1IB2 - chain A; structure by X-ray diffraction, 1.90 A resolution.

# Chain A
Molecule: Pumilio 1
Organism: Homo sapiens
Notes: fragment: pumilio-homology domain (residues 828-1176)
UniProt: Q14671 (PUM1_HUMAN); residues 828-1176 here = UniProt positions 828-1176
Amino-acid sequence (349 residues; each row starts with the number of its first residue):
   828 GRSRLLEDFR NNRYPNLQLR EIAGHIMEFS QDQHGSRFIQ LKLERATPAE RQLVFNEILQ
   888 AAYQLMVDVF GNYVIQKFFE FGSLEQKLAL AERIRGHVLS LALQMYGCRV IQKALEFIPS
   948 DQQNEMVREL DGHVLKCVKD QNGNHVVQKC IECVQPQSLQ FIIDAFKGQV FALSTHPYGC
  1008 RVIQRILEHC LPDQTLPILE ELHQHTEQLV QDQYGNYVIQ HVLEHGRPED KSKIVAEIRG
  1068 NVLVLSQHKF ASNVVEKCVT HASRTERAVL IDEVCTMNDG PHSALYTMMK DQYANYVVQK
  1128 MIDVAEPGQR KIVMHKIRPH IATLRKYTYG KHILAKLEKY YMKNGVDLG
Not modelled in the structure: 1150-1176
UniProt features mapped onto this chain:
  - region: S863 to Q867 (Adenine-nucleotide binding in RNA target), N899 to Q903 (Uracil-nucleotide binding in RNA target), C935 to Q939 (Adenine-nucleotide binding in RNA target), N971 to Q975 (Non-specific-nucleotide binding in RNA target), C1007 to Q1011 (Adenine-nucleotide binding in RNA target), N1043 to Q1047 (Uracil-nucleotide binding in RNA target), S1079 to E1083 (Guanine-nucleotide binding in RNA target), N1122 to Q1126 (Uracil-nucleotide binding in RNA target)
  - natural variant: T1033 (T1033S: In SCA47), R1137 (R1137W: In SCA47), R1145 (R1145W: In NEDMSF)
  - mutagenesis: S863 to Q867 (B and inds cytosine-nucleotide in RNA target), N899 to Q903 (Specifically binds cytosine-nucleotide in RNA target), C935 to Q939 (Specifically binds cytosine-nucleotide in RNA target), N971 to Q975 (Specifically binds cytosine-nucleotide in RNA target), C1007 to Q1011 (Specifically binds cytosine-nucleotide in RNA target; Specifically binds guanine-nucleotide in RNA target), C1007 (C1007N: Specifically binds uracil-nucleotide in RNA target), N1043 to Q1047 (Specifically binds cytosine-nucleotide in RNA target), N1043 to Y1044 (Changes the specificity for RNA; when associated with E-1047), Q1047 (Q1047E: Changes the specificity for RNA; when associated with 1043-SN-1044), S1079 to E1083 (Specifically binds cytosine-nucleotide in RNA target), N1122 to Q1126 (Specifically binds cytosine-nucleotide in RNA target)

# Overview
From UniProt: 40 mutagenesis sites.
Chain A is Pumilio 1 (Homo sapiens); the structure, Crystal structure of a pumilio-homology domain, was
determined by X-ray diffraction, deposited together with 1M8Z.
